PDB entry 1MB2 | X-ray diffraction, 2.70 A resolution | chains A and D

== Chain A (and D) ==
Molecule: Tryptophan-tRNA ligase
Organism: Geobacillus stearothermophilus
Notes: EC 6.1.1.2; chain D of this document is another copy of the same molecule, construct and numbering; everything in this record applies to it too
UniProt: P00953 (SYW_BACST); numbering as in UniProt (aligned over 1-328)
Amino-acid sequence (328 residues; row label = number of the first residue in the row):
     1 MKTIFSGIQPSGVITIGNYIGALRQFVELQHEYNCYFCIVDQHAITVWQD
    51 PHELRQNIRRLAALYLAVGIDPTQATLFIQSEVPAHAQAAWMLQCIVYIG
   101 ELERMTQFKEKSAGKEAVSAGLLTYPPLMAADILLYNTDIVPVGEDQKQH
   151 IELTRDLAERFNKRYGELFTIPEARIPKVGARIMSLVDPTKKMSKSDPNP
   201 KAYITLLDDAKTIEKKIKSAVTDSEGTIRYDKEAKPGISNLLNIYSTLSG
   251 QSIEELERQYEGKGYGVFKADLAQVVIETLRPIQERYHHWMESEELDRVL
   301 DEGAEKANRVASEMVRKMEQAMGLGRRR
Disordered / not traced: 327-328
Ligand contacts: tryptophan (TRP): Phe5, Ser6, Gly7, Gln9, Val40, His43, Tyr125, Met129, Asp132, Ile133, Val141, Val143, Gln147
Curated features (UniProtKB/Swiss-Prot):
  - motif: Pro10 to Asn18 ('HIGH' region), Lys192 to Ser196 ('KMSKS' region)
  - binding site (ATP): Gln9 to Ser11, Gly17, Asn18, Gly144 to Asp146, Ile183, Lys192 to Ser196
  - binding site (L-tryptophan): Asp132
From the paper describing this entry:
  - binding site for tryptophan: Phe5, Met129, Asp132, Val141
  - contacts within the chain: Tyr125-His150 (hydrogen bond)

== How chain A and chain D interact ==
Residue-residue contacts (87; chain A residue first):
  Asp41(A) - Leu324(D)
  Asp41(A) - Gly325(D)  hydrogen bond (side chain-backbone)
  Gln42(A) - Trp91(D)  hydrogen bond (backbone-side chain)
  Ile45(A) - Trp91(D)
  Ile45(A) - Cys95(D)  hydrophobic
  Ile45(A) - Met322(D)  hydrophobic
  Thr46(A) - Trp91(D)
  Thr46(A) - Cys95(D)
  Pro51(A) - Tyr165(D)  hydrophobic
  Pro51(A) - Ala321(D)
  Pro51(A) - Met322(D)
  Pro51(A) - Gly323(D)
  Leu54(A) - Gly323(D)
  Arg55(A) - Gln320(D)  hydrogen bond (side chain-backbone)
  Arg55(A) - Gly323(D)
  Arg55(A) - Leu324(D)
  Arg55(A) - Gly325(D)
  Ile58(A) - Gly325(D)
  Ile79(A) - Arg326(D)
  Ser81(A) - Gly325(D)  hydrogen bond (side chain-backbone)
  Glu82(A) - Arg326(D)  salt bridge
  Ala87(A) - Ala87(D)
  Gln88(A) - Pro84(D)
  Trp91(A) - Gln42(D)  hydrogen bond (side chain-backbone)
  Trp91(A) - Thr46(D)
  Trp91(A) - Gly121(D)
  Trp91(A) - Thr124(D)
  Trp91(A) - Tyr125(D)  hydrophobic
  Trp91(A) - Leu128(D)  hydrophobic
  Gln94(A) - Gln94(D)  hydrogen bond
  Gln94(A) - Ala120(D)  hydrogen bond (backbone-backbone)
  Gln94(A) - Gly121(D)  hydrogen bond (backbone-backbone)
  Gln94(A) - Thr124(D)  hydrogen bond
  Cys95(A) - Ile45(D)  hydrophobic
  Cys95(A) - Thr46(D)
  Cys95(A) - Ser119(D)
  Val97(A) - Val118(D)
  Val97(A) - Ser119(D)
  Val97(A) - Ala120(D)  hydrogen bond (backbone-backbone)
  Tyr98(A) - Ala117(D)
  Tyr98(A) - Val118(D)
  Ile99(A) - Phe108(D)  hydrophobic
  Ile99(A) - Val118(D)  hydrogen bond (backbone-backbone)
  Gly100(A) - Glu116(D)
  Leu102(A) - Ala120(D)  hydrophobic
  Phe108(A) - Ile99(D)  hydrophobic
  Glu116(A) - Tyr98(D)
  Glu116(A) - Ile99(D)
  Glu116(A) - Gly100(D)
  Val118(A) - Tyr98(D)
  Val118(A) - Ile99(D)  hydrogen bond (backbone-backbone)
  Ser119(A) - Cys95(D)
  Ser119(A) - Val97(D)
  Ser119(A) - Ile99(D)
  Ala120(A) - Gln94(D)  hydrogen bond (backbone-backbone)
  Ala120(A) - Val97(D)  hydrogen bond (backbone-backbone)
  Ala120(A) - Ile99(D)  hydrophobic
  Ala120(A) - Leu102(D)  hydrophobic
  Gly121(A) - Gln94(D)  hydrogen bond (backbone-backbone)
  Leu123(A) - Leu123(D)  hydrophobic
  Thr124(A) - Trp91(D)
  Thr124(A) - Gln94(D)  hydrogen bond
  Thr124(A) - Thr124(D)
  Tyr125(A) - Trp91(D)  hydrophobic
  Leu128(A) - Trp91(D)  hydrophobic
  Asp297(A) - Arg326(D)  salt bridge
  Leu300(A) - Arg326(D)
  Asp301(A) - Arg326(D)  salt bridge
  Glu319(A) - Ser81(D)
  Gln320(A) - Arg55(D)  hydrogen bond (backbone-side chain)
  Ala321(A) - Pro51(D)
  Met322(A) - Ile45(D)
  Met322(A) - Pro51(D)
  Gly323(A) - Pro51(D)
  Gly323(A) - Leu54(D)
  Gly323(A) - Arg55(D)
  Leu324(A) - Asp41(D)
  Leu324(A) - Gln42(D)
  Leu324(A) - Arg55(D)
  Gly325(A) - Asp41(D)  hydrogen bond (backbone-side chain)
  Gly325(A) - Arg55(D)
  Gly325(A) - Ser81(D)  hydrogen bond (backbone-side chain)
  Arg326(A) - Ile79(D)
  Arg326(A) - Glu82(D)  salt bridge
  Arg326(A) - Asp297(D)  salt bridge
  Arg326(A) - Leu300(D)
  Arg326(A) - Asp301(D)  salt bridge
Also at the interface, not in a pair above, chain A (49 interface residues in all): Trp48, Arg59, Pro84, Glu103, Ala117, Arg164, Tyr165
Also at the interface, not in a pair above, chain D (48 interface residues in all): Trp48, Ile58, Gln88, Glu103, Arg164, Glu319

== In short ==
49 residues of chain A and 48 residues of chain D are in contact; the contacts include 19 hydrogen bonds and 6
salt bridges. Among the polar pairs are Glu82(A)-Arg326(D), Asp297(A)-Arg326(D) and Asp301(A)-Arg326(D). From
the paper: a binding site for tryptophan at Phe5(A), Met129(A) and Asp132(A) among others; contacts within the
chain involving Tyr125(A) and His150(A).
Chain A and chain D are both Tryptophan-tRNA ligase (Geobacillus stearothermophilus); the structure, Crystal
Structure of Tryptophanyl-tRNA Synthetase Complexed with Tryptophan in an Open Conformation, was determined by
X-ray diffraction together with 1MAU, 1MAW and 1M83 from the same study.
